Entry 1U77 (X-ray diffraction, 2.00 A resolution); this record covers chain A.

[Chain A]
Protein: Probable ammonium transporter
From: Escherichia coli
UniProt: P69681 (AMTB_ECOLI); residues 1-385 here correspond to UniProt positions 23-407 (UniProt number = residue number + 22)
Chain sequence (385 residues; numbered 1 to 385; the number before each row is that of its first residue):
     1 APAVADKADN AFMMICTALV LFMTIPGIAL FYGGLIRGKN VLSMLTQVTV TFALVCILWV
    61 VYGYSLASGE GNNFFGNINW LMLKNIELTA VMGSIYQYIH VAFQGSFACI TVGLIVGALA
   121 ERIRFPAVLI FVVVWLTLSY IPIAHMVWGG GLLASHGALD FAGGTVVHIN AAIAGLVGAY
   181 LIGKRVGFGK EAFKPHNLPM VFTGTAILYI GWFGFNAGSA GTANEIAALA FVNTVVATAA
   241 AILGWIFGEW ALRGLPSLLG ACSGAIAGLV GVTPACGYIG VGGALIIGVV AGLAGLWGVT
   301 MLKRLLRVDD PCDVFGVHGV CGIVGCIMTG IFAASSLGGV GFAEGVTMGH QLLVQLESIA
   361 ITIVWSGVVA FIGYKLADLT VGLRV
Unresolved in the structure: 1-2
Differences from the reference sequence: modified residue (13-14, 23, 44, 82, 92, 146, 200, 301, 328, 348); engineered mutation Ser68 (Phe90 in P69681), Pro126 (Ser148 in P69681), Leu255 (Lys277 in P69681)
Modified / non-standard residues: Mse13, Mse14, Mse23, Mse44, Mse82, Mse92, Mse146, Mse200, Mse301, Mse328, Mse348 (selenomethionine; parent Met)
Curated features (UniProtKB/Swiss-Prot):
  - binding site (NH4(+)): Ser219
  - site: Asp160 (Important for the deprotonation of the ammonium cation), His168 (Twin-His motif. Important for optimum substrate conductance), Phe215 (Important for optimum substrate conductance), His318 (Twin-His motif. Important for optimum substrate conductance)

[In short]
Curated annotation (UniProt) lists NH4+-binding residue Ser219.
Chain A is Probable ammonium transporter (Escherichia coli); the structure, Crystal Structure of Ammonia
Channel AmtB from E. Coli, was determined by X-ray diffraction, deposited together with 1U7C and 1U7G.
